Entry 1A4Z (X-ray diffraction, 2.75 A resolution); this record covers chains B and D of the 4 polymer chains in the assembly.

Chain B (and D):
Name: Aldehyde dehydrogenase
Source organism: Bos taurus
Notes: EC 1.2.1.3; fragment: nad binding domain; chain D of this document is another copy of the same molecule, construct and numbering; everything in this record applies to it too
UniProt: P20000 (ALDH2_BOVIN); residues 2-500 here correspond to UniProt positions 22-520 (UniProt number = residue number + 20)
Amino-acid sequence (499 residues; row label = number of the first residue in the row):
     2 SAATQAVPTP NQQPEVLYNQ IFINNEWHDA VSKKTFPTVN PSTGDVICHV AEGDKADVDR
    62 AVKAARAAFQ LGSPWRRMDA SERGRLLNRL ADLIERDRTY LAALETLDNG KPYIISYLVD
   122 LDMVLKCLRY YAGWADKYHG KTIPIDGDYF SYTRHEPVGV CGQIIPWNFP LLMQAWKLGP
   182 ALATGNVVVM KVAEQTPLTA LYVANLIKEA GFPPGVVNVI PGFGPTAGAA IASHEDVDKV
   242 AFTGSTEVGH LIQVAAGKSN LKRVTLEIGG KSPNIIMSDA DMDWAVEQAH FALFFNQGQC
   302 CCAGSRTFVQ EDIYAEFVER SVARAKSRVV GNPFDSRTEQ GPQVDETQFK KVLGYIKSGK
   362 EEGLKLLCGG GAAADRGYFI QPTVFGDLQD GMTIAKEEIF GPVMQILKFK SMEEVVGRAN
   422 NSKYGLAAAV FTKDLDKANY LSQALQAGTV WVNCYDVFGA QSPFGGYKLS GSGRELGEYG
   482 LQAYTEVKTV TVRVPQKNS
Not modelled in the structure: 2-7

Interface between chain B and chain D:
Residue-residue contacts (33; chain B residue first):
  Glu-83(B) with Lys-127(D), salt bridge
  Arg-86(B) with Arg-130(D)
  Glu-96(B) with Arg-86(D), salt bridge
  Lys-127(B) with Glu-83(D), salt bridge
  Arg-130(B) with Arg-86(D)
  Tyr-131(B) with Asp-137(D); Lys-138(D), hydrogen bond (backbone-side chain)
  Gly-134(B) with Gly-134(D); Lys-138(D)
  Trp-135(B) with Lys-138(D)
  Asp-137(B) with Tyr-131(D); Gln-462(D)
  Lys-138(B) with Tyr-131(D), hydrogen bond (side chain-backbone); Gly-134(D); Trp-135(D)
  Leu-436(B) with Val-493(D), hydrophobic
  Asp-437(B) with Arg-494(D); Pro-496(D)
  Asn-440(B) with Val-495(D)
  Tyr-441(B) with Gln-497(D)
  Gln-444(B) with Gln-497(D), hydrogen bond (side chain-backbone); Lys-498(D); Asn-499(D), hydrogen bond (side chain-backbone)
  Gln-462(B) with Asp-137(D), hydrogen bond
  Glu-479(B) with His-140(D)
  Val-493(B) with Asn-440(D)
  Arg-494(B) with Asp-437(D)
  Val-495(B) with Asn-440(D)
  Pro-496(B) with Asp-437(D); Tyr-441(D), hydrophobic
  Gln-497(B) with Gln-444(D), hydrogen bond (backbone-side chain)
  Lys-498(B) with Gln-444(D)
  Asn-499(B) with Gln-444(D), hydrogen bond (backbone-side chain)
Other interface residues (no listed pair), chain B (27 interface residues in all): Ser-82, His-140, Phe-151
Other interface residues (no listed pair), chain D (27 interface residues in all): Ser-82, Glu-96, Phe-151, Leu-436, Glu-479

In short:
Chain B and chain D each contribute 27 residues to their interface, with 7 hydrogen bonds and 3 salt bridges.
Polar pairs include Glu-83(B)/Lys-127(D), Glu-96(B)/Arg-86(D) and Tyr-131(B)/Lys-138(D).
Both chains are Aldehyde dehydrogenase (Bos taurus). Entry 1A4Z (Aldehyde dehydrogenase from bovine
mitochondria complex with NAD (reduced) and samarium (III)) was determined by X-ray diffraction (same
publication as 1AG8).
